Entry 3MKA (X-ray diffraction, 2.51 A resolution); this record covers chains C and H of the 28 polymer chains in the assembly.

[Chain C (and H)]
Name: Proteasome subunit beta
Organism: Mycobacterium tuberculosis
Notes: EC 3.4.25.1; fragment: 20S proteasome beta-subunit; chain H of this document is another copy of the same molecule, construct and numbering; everything in this record applies to it too
Reference sequence: O33245 (PSB_MYCTU); the author numbering skips numbers that UniProt does not, so the offset changes along the chain: -57 to -1 = UniProt 1-57; 301-534 = UniProt 58-291
Amino-acid sequence (291 residues; each row starts with the number of its first residue; note: 301 numbers in that range are skipped by the numbering (no residue carries them; nothing is unmodelled there); numbers below 1 keep their minus sign (Met-57 is residue -57)):
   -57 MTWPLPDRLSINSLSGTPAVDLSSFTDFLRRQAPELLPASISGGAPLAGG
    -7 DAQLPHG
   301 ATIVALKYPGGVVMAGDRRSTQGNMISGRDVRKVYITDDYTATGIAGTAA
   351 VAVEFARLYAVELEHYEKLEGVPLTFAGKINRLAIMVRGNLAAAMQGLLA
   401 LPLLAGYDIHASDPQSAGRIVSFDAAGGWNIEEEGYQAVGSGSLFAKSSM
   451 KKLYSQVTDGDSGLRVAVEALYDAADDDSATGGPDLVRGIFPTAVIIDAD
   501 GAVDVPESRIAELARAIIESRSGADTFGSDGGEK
Not modelled in the structure: -57 to -40, -16 to -6, 523-534 (chain H: -57 to -40, -18 to -7, 523-534)
Sequence notes: engineered mutation Ala301 (Thr58 in O33245)

[Interface between chain C and chain H]
Pairs across the interface (22; chain C residue first):
  Phe-30(C) with Val-38(H), hydrophobic
  Gln-26(C) with Ala-39(H); Val-38(H)
  Glu-23(C) with Arg-28(H), salt bridge
  Leu-22(C) with Arg388(H)
  Leu-21(C) with Arg388(H), hydrogen bond (backbone-side chain)
  Pro-20(C) with Arg388(H)
  Leu-4(C) with Asp424(H); Ala425(H); Ala426(H), hydrophobic
  Pro-3(C) with Asp424(H)
  Arg329(C) with Glu434(H), salt bridge
  Asp330(C) with Asn430(H); Ile431(H)
  Ala350(C) with Asp424(H); Ala426(H), hydrophobic; Gly428(H)
  Glu354(C) with Arg388(H); Trp429(H)
  Arg357(C) with Asn381(H)
  Leu398(C) with Leu391(H), hydrophobic
  Arg488(C) with Glu434(H), salt bridge
Also at the interface, not in a pair above, chain C (17 interface residues in all): Ile-17, Met325
Also at the interface, not in a pair above, chain H (21 interface residues in all): Leu-36, Thr-32, Arg382, Ile385, Ala392, Glu433, Leu444

[In short]
Chain C and chain H form an interface of 17 and 21 residues respectively, with 1 hydrogen bond and 3 salt
bridges. Among the polar pairs are Glu-23(C)-Arg-28(H), Arg329(C)-Glu434(H) and Arg488(C)-Glu434(H).
Chain C and chain H are both Proteasome subunit beta (Mycobacterium tuberculosis); the structure, Crystal
Structure of Mycobacterium Tuberculosis Proteasome with propetide and an T1A mutation at beta-subunit, was
determined by X-ray diffraction together with 3MFE and 3MI0 from the same study.
